PDB entry 6RWM | electron microscopy, 2.81 A resolution | chains B and I of the 16 polymer chains in the assembly

== Chain B (and I) ==
Name: Pol protein
Source organism: Simian immunodeficiency virus
Notes: engineered mutation(s): S119D; chain I of this document is another copy of the same molecule, construct and numbering; everything in this record applies to it too
UniProt: E1ANT8 (E1ANT8_SIV); residues 1-289 here correspond to UniProt positions 735-1023 (UniProt number = residue number + 734)
Amino-acid sequence (290 residues; numbered 0 to 289; the number before each row is that of its first residue; numbering starts at 0):
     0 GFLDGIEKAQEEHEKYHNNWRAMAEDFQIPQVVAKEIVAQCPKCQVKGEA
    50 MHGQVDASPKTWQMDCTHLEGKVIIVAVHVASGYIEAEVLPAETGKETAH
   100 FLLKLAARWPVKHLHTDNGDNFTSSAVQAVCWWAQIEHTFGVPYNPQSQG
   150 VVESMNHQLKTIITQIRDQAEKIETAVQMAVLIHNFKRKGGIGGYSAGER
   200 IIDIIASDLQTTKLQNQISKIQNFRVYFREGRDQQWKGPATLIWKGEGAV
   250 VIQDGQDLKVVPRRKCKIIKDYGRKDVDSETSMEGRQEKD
Disordered / not traced: 0, 45-56, 141-149, 274-289 (chain I: 270-289)
Differences from the reference sequence: expression tag (0); conflict Asp-119 (Ala853 in E1ANT8)
Bound ions: Zn2+: His-12, His-16, Cys-40, Cys-43
From the paper describing this entry:
  - catalytic residues: Asp-64, Asp-116, Glu-152
  - binding site for Bictegravir: Asn-117, Gly-118

== Interface between chain B and chain I ==
Pairs across the interface - 11 pairs, chain B then chain I:
  Trp-131(B) with Lys-14(I)
  Trp-132(B) with Lys-14(I); Tyr-15(I), hydrogen bond (backbone-side chain)
  Ala-133(B) with Tyr-15(I)
  Gln-134(B) with Glu-11(I); Lys-14(I); Tyr-15(I)
  Lys-212(B) with Glu-24(I), salt bridge
  Asn-215(B) with Gln-27(I)
  Ser-218(B) with Gln-27(I)
  Arg-273(B) with Gly-0(I)

== Overview ==
The interface between chain B and chain I involves 8 residues on one side and 6 on the other, with 1 hydrogen
bond and 1 salt bridge. Polar pairs include Lys-212(B)/Glu-24(I) and Trp-132(B)/Tyr-15(I). From the paper:
catalytic residues Asp-64(B), Asp-116(B) and Glu-152(B); a binding site for Bictegravir at Asn-117(B) and
Gly-118(B).
Both chains are Pol protein (Simian immunodeficiency virus). Entry 6RWM (SIVrcm intasome in complex with
bictegravir) was determined by electron microscopy together with 6RWL, 6RWN and 6RWO from the same study.
